Entry 1AU4 (X-ray diffraction, 2.30 A resolution); this record covers chain A.

== Chain A ==
Molecule: Cathepsin K
Source organism: Homo sapiens
Notes: EC 3.4.22.38
UniProtKB: P43235 (CATK_HUMAN); residues 1-215 here correspond to UniProt positions 115-329 (UniProt number = residue number + 114)
Sequence (215 residues; each row starts with the number of its first residue):
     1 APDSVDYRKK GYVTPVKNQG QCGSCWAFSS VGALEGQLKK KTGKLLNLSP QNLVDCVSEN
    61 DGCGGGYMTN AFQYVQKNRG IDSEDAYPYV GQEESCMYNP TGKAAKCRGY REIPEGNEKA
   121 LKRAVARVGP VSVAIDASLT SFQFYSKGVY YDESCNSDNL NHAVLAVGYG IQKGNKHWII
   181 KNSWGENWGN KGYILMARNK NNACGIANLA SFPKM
Cystine bridges: Cys-22/Cys-63, Cys-56/Cys-96, Cys-155/Cys-204
Glycans and other covalent adducts: pyrrolidinone (INP) linked to Cys-25
UniProt features mapped onto this chain:
  - active site: Cys-25, His-162, Asn-182

== Summary ==
Curated annotation (UniProt) lists 3 active-site residues.
Chain A is Cathepsin K (Homo sapiens); the structure, Crystal structure of the cysteine protease human
cathepsin K in complex with a covalent pyrrolidinone inhibitor, was determined by X-ray diffraction together
with 1AU3 from the same study.
